3G6J - chains A and B of the 4 polymer chains in the assembly; structure by X-ray diffraction, 3.10 A resolution.

== Chain A ==
Protein: Complement C3 beta chain
Organism: Homo sapiens
Reference sequence: P01024 (CO3_HUMAN); residues 1-644 here correspond to UniProt positions 23-666 (UniProt number = residue number + 22)
Amino-acid sequence (644 residues; each row starts with the number of its first residue):
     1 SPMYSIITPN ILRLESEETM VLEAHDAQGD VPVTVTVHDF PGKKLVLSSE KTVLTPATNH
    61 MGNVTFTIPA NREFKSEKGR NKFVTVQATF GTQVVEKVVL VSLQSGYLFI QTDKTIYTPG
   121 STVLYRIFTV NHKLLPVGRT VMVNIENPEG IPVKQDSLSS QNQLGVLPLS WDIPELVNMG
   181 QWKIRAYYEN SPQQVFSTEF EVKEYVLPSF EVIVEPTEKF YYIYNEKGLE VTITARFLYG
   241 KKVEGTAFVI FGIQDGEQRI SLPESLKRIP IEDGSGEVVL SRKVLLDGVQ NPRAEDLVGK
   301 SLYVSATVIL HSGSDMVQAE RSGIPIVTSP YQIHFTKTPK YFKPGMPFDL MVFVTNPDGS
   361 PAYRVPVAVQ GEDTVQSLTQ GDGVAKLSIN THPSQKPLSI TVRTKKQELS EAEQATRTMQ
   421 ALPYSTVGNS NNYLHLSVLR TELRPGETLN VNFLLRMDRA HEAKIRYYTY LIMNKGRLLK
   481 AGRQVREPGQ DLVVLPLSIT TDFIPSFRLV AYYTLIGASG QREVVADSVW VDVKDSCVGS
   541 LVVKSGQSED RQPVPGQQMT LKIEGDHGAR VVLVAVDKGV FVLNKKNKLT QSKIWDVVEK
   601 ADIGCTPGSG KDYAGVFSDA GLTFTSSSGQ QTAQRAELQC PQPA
Not modelled in the structure: 643-644
Cystine bridges: C605-C640
Ligand contacts: Ca2+ (CA): P505, S506, D532, V533, K534, D535, E599
Curated features (UniProtKB/Swiss-Prot):
  - site: S519, G520 (Microbial infection: Cleavage)
  - modified residue (Phosphoserine): S16, S48, S275, S281
  - glycosylation: N63 (N-linked (GlcNAc...) asparagine)

== Chain B ==
Protein: Complement C3 alpha chain
Organism: Homo sapiens
Reference sequence: P01024 (CO3_HUMAN); residues 727-1641 here correspond to UniProt positions 749-1663 (UniProt number = residue number + 22)
Amino-acid sequence (915 residues; each row starts with the number of its first residue):
   727 SNLDEDIIAE ENIVSRSEFP ESWLWNVEDL KEPPKNGIST KLMNIFLKDS ITTWEILAVS
   787 MSDKKGICVA DPFEVTVMQD FFIDLRLPYS VVRNEQVEIR AVLYNYRQNQ ELKVRVELLH
   847 NPAFCSLATT KRRHQQTVTI PPKSSLSVPY VIVPLKTGLQ EVEVKAAVYH HFISDGVRKS
   907 LKVVPEGIRM NKTVAVRTLD PERLGREGVQ KEDIPPADLS DQVPDTESET RILLQGTPVA
   967 QMTEDAVDAE RLKHLIVTPS GCGEQNMIGM TPTVIAVHYL DETEQWEKFG LEKRQGALEL
  1027 IKKGYTQQLA FRQPSSAFAA FVKRAPSTWL TAYVVKVFSL AVNLIAIDSQ VLCGAVKWLI
  1087 LEKQKPDGVF QEDAPVIHQE MIGGLRNNNE KDMALTAFVL ISLQEAKDIC EEQVNSLPGS
  1147 ITKAGDFLEA NYMNLQRSYT VAIAGYALAQ MGRLKGPLLN KFLTTAKDKN RWEDPGKQLY
  1207 NVEATSYALL ALLQLKDFDF VPPVVRWLNE QRYYGGGYGS TQATFMVFQA LAQYQKDAPD
  1267 HQELNLDVSL QLPSRSSKIT HRIHWESASL LRSEETKENE GFTVTAEGKG QGTLSVVTMY
  1327 HAKAKDQLTC NKFDLKVTIK PAPETEKRPQ DAKNTMILEI CTRYRGDQDA TMSILDISMM
  1387 TGFAPDTDDL KQLANGVDRY ISKYELDKAF SDRNTLIIYL DKVSHSEDDC LAFKVHQYFN
  1447 VELIQPGAVK VYAYYNLEES CTRFYHPEKE DGKLNKLCRD ELCRCAEENC FIQKSDDKVT
  1507 LEERLDKACE PGVDYVYKTR LVKVQLSNDF DEYIMAIEQT IKSGSDEVQV GQQRTFISPI
  1567 KCREALKLEE KKHYLMWGLS SDFWGEKPNL SYIIGKDTWV EHWPEEDECQ DEENQKQCQD
  1627 LGAFTESMVV FGCPN
Not modelled in the structure: 727-729, 1352-1358, 1501-1502
Cystine bridges: C1079-C1136, C1336-C1467, C1367-C1436, C1484-C1489, C1496-C1568, C1515-C1639, C1615-C1624
Curated features (UniProtKB/Swiss-Prot):
  - region: E1612 to F1637 (Interaction with CFP/properdin)
  - site: R932, E933 (Cleavage), R1281, S1282 (Cleavage), R1298, S1299 (Cleavage), N1641 (Coordinates Mg(2+) for interaction with Complement factor B Bb fragment (CFB))
  - modified residue (Phosphoserine): S946, S1299, S1551
  - glycosylation (N-linked (GlcNAc...) asparagine): N917, N1595
  - cross-link: C988 to Q991 (Isoglutamyl cysteine thioester (Cys-Gln))
Reported in the primary citation:
  - conformationally variable residues (side-chain flip): F898
  - specificity-determining residues: H897

== Chain A / chain B interface ==
Pairs across the interface (215):
  F40(A) - L1017(B)  hydrophobic
  F40(A) - R1020(B)
  P41(A) - D1007(B)
  P41(A) - E1010(B)
  P41(A) - R1020(B)
  E77(A) - E1010(B)
  R80(A) - E1010(B)
  R80(A) - E1013(B)
  R80(A) - K1014(B)
  N81(A) - E1013(B)  hydrogen bond (backbone-side chain)
  K82(A) - E1010(B)  salt bridge
  F83(A) - L1017(B)  hydrophobic
  V98(A) - L1017(B)  hydrophobic
  D113(A) - S748(B)  hydrogen bond
  D113(A) - W751(B)
  K114(A) - E747(B)  salt bridge
  K114(A) - S748(B)
  P119(A) - Y815(B)
  P119(A) - K908(B)  hydrogen bond (backbone-side chain)
  L124(A) - W751(B)  hydrophobic
  Y125(A) - W751(B)
  R126(A) - W751(B)
  F128(A) - V785(B)  hydrophobic
  F128(A) - M787(B)  hydrophobic
  F128(A) - I793(B)  hydrophobic
  V130(A) - M787(B)  hydrophobic
  L134(A) - G792(B)
  L134(A) - I793(B)  hydrogen bond (backbone-backbone)
  L135(A) - D789(B)
  L135(A) - K790(B)
  L135(A) - K791(B)
  L135(A) - G792(B)
  P136(A) - M787(B)  hydrophobic
  P136(A) - S788(B)
  P136(A) - D789(B)
  I151(A) - R957(B)
  I151(A) - L1297(B)  hydrophobic
  P152(A) - R957(B)
  Q155(A) - S1295(B)
  L164(A) - M787(B)
  L164(A) - D789(B)
  G165(A) - M787(B)
  E175(A) - K908(B)  salt bridge
  L176(A) - E953(B)
  V177(A) - R915(B)  hydrogen bond (backbone-side chain)
  M179(A) - R915(B)
  E204(A) - Y815(B)
  E204(A) - R915(B)  salt bridge
  Y205(A) - E747(B)  hydrogen bond
  Y205(A) - Y815(B)
  V206(A) - L813(B)
  V206(A) - P814(B)
  V206(A) - Y815(B)
  L207(A) - E747(B)
  L207(A) - R812(B)  hydrogen bond (backbone-side chain)
  S209(A) - D810(B)
  S209(A) - R812(B)
  F237(A) - Y830(B)
  F237(A) - Y832(B)
  L238(A) - T778(B)
  L238(A) - T779(B)  hydrogen bond (backbone-side chain)
  Y239(A) - I777(B)  hydrophobic
  Y239(A) - T802(B)
  Y239(A) - M804(B)  hydrophobic
  Y239(A) - F808(B)  hydrophobic
  Y239(A) - Y830(B)
  Y239(A) - Y832(B)  hydrogen bond
  K241(A) - M804(B)
  K241(A) - Y832(B)
  T246(A) - Y1425(B)  hydrogen bond
  F248(A) - M1378(B)  hydrophobic
  F248(A) - I1380(B)  hydrophobic
  F248(A) - Y1425(B)  hydrophobic
  F248(A) - Y1460(B)  hydrophobic
  I250(A) - Y1460(B)
  L266(A) - M1378(B)  hydrophobic
  L266(A) - Y1460(B)  hydrophobic
  K267(A) - M1378(B)
  R268(A) - M1378(B)
  R268(A) - Y1406(B)
  R268(A) - D1427(B)  salt bridge
  I309(A) - I1380(B)  hydrophobic
  L310(A) - I1423(B)
  H311(A) - S1408(B)
  H311(A) - Y1410(B)
  H311(A) - E1411(B)
  H311(A) - I1423(B)
  S312(A) - R826(B)  hydrogen bond (backbone-side chain)
  S312(A) - S873(B)
  S312(A) - D1382(B)
  S312(A) - T1421(B)
  G313(A) - D1382(B)
  G313(A) - I1423(B)
  S314(A) - R812(B)
  S314(A) - V828(B)
  S314(A) - S873(B)  hydrogen bond
  D315(A) - R812(B)  salt bridge
  M316(A) - L1463(B)  hydrophobic
  C537(A) - C794(B)  disulfide
  C537(A) - V795(B)
  V538(A) - K791(B)
  S540(A) - I764(B)
  L541(A) - A784(B)
  L541(A) - V785(B)
  L541(A) - S786(B)
  L541(A) - C794(B)
  L541(A) - A796(B)
  V543(A) - A784(B)  hydrophobic
  V543(A) - F799(B)
  K544(A) - F799(B)
  S545(A) - F799(B)
  Q552(A) - T802(B)
  P553(A) - L773(B)  hydrophobic
  P553(A) - T802(B)
  P553(A) - V803(B)
  P553(A) - M804(B)  hydrogen bond (backbone-backbone)
  V554(A) - V803(B)
  V554(A) - M804(B)
  P555(A) - R742(B)
  P555(A) - K774(B)
  P555(A) - D775(B)
  P555(A) - I777(B)  hydrophobic
  P555(A) - V803(B)
  P555(A) - M804(B)
  P555(A) - Q805(B)
  G556(A) - L773(B)  hydrogen bond (backbone-backbone)
  G556(A) - K774(B)  hydrogen bond (backbone-backbone)
  G556(A) - D775(B)
  Q557(A) - F772(B)
  Q557(A) - L773(B)  hydrogen bond (backbone-backbone)
  Q558(A) - I771(B)
  Q558(A) - F772(B)
  M559(A) - M769(B)
  M559(A) - N770(B)
  M559(A) - I771(B)  hydrogen bond (backbone-backbone)
  M559(A) - V801(B)  hydrophobic
  T560(A) - L768(B)
  T560(A) - M769(B)
  T560(A) - N770(B)  hydrogen bond
  L561(A) - K767(B)
  L561(A) - L768(B)
  L561(A) - M769(B)  hydrogen bond (backbone-backbone)
  L561(A) - I782(B)  hydrophobic
  L561(A) - F799(B)  hydrophobic
  K562(A) - T766(B)
  K562(A) - K767(B)
  K562(A) - L768(B)
  I563(A) - S765(B)
  I563(A) - T766(B)
  I563(A) - K767(B)  hydrogen bond (backbone-backbone)
  E564(A) - S765(B)
  G565(A) - L756(B)
  G565(A) - I764(B)
  G565(A) - S765(B)  hydrogen bond (backbone-backbone)
  D566(A) - L756(B)
  D566(A) - K791(B)
  H567(A) - K757(B)
  H567(A) - E758(B)  hydrogen bond (side chain-backbone)
  H567(A) - P759(B)
  H567(A) - P760(B)
  H567(A) - S765(B)  hydrogen bond
  G568(A) - L756(B)  hydrogen bond (backbone-backbone)
  A569(A) - D755(B)
  A569(A) - L756(B)  hydrogen bond (backbone-backbone)
  A569(A) - M787(B)
  A569(A) - S788(B)
  R570(A) - V753(B)
  R570(A) - E754(B)
  R570(A) - D755(B)  salt bridge
  R570(A) - S786(B)
  R570(A) - M787(B)  hydrogen bond (backbone-backbone)
  V571(A) - V753(B)
  V571(A) - E754(B)  hydrogen bond (backbone-backbone)
  V571(A) - V785(B)
  V571(A) - S786(B)
  V572(A) - N752(B)
  V572(A) - V753(B)  hydrophobic
  V572(A) - L783(B)
  V572(A) - A784(B)
  V572(A) - V785(B)  hydrogen bond (backbone-backbone)
  L573(A) - L750(B)
  L573(A) - W751(B)
  L573(A) - N752(B)  hydrogen bond (backbone-backbone)
  L573(A) - M769(B)  hydrophobic
  L573(A) - L783(B)
  L573(A) - A784(B)  hydrophobic
  V574(A) - W749(B)
  V574(A) - L750(B)  hydrogen bond (backbone-backbone)
  V574(A) - W751(B)  hydrophobic
  V574(A) - E781(B)
  V574(A) - I782(B)
  V574(A) - L783(B)  hydrogen bond (backbone-backbone)
  A575(A) - S748(B)
  A575(A) - W749(B)  hydrogen bond (backbone-backbone)
  A575(A) - L750(B)  hydrophobic
  A575(A) - E781(B)
  A575(A) - I782(B)  hydrophobic
  V576(A) - E747(B)
  V576(A) - T779(B)
  V576(A) - W780(B)
  V576(A) - E781(B)  hydrogen bond (backbone-backbone)
  D577(A) - E747(B)  hydrogen bond (backbone-backbone)
  D577(A) - T778(B)  hydrogen bond
  D577(A) - T779(B)
  D577(A) - W780(B)
  K578(A) - T779(B)  hydrogen bond (backbone-backbone)
  K578(A) - E781(B)
  K578(A) - E800(B)  salt bridge
  F581(A) - E781(B)
  K588(A) - E781(B)  salt bridge
  Q591(A) - C794(B)
  Q591(A) - V795(B)  hydrogen bond (side chain-backbone)
  I594(A) - I793(B)  hydrophobic
  Q634(A) - L1017(B)
  Q634(A) - E1018(B)
Also at the interface, not in a pair above, chain A (107 interface residues in all): G42, F109, Q111, T118, V153, V166, Y187, P208, P270, T307, G539, V542, V580, L589, T590, Q631, A636
Also at the interface, not in a pair above, chain B (99 interface residues in all): S776, E1008, Q1011, W1012, A1294, H1327, T1377, Y1458
Cross-chain cystine bridges: C537(A)-C794(B)

== Overview ==
The interface between chain A and chain B involves 107 residues on one side and 99 on the other, with 1
disulfide bond, 37 hydrogen bonds and 9 salt bridges. Among the polar pairs are K82(A)-E1010(B),
K114(A)-E747(B) and E175(A)-K908(B). Ligands of chain A: Ca2+. The paper reports the specificity determinant
H897(B); conformational variability at F898(B).
Here chain A is Complement C3 beta chain and chain B is Complement C3 alpha chain, both from Homo sapiens.
Entry 3G6J (C3b in complex with a C3b specific Fab) was determined by X-ray diffraction.
